4M9L - chains A and T of the 4 polymer chains in the assembly; structure by X-ray diffraction, 2.09 A resolution.

[Chain A]
Name: DNA polymerase beta
Organism: Homo sapiens
Notes: EC 2.7.7.7, 4.2.99.-
UniProt: P06746 (DPOLB_HUMAN); residue numbers follow UniProt; this construct covers 1-335
Sequence (335 residues; numbered 1 to 335; the number before each row is that of its first residue):
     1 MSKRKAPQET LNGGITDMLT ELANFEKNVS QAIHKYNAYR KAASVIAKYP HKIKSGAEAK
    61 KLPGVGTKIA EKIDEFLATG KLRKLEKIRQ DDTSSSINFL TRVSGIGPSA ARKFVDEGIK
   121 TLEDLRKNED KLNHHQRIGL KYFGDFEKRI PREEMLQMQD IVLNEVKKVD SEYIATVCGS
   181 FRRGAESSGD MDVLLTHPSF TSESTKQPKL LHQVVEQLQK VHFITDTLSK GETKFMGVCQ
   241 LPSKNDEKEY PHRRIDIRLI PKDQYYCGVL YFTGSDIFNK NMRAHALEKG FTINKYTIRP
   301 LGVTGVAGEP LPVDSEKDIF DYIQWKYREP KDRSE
Disordered / not traced: 1-9, 205-208, 244-246, 301-305, 314
Differences from the reference sequence: engineered mutation Lys-295 (Glu in P06746)
Metal / ion sites: Na+ site 1: Lys-60, Leu-62, Val-65 (shared with 1 residue of chain D); Na+ site 2: Thr-101, Val-103, Ile-106 (shared with 1 residue of chain P); Na+ site 3: Asp-190, Asp-192 (together with 2'-deoxycytidine-5'-triphosphate); Mg2+: Asp-190, Asp-192 (together with 2'-deoxycytidine-5'-triphosphate)
Ligand contacts: 2'-deoxycytidine-5'-triphosphate (DCP): Gly-179, Ser-180, Arg-183, Ser-188, Gly-189, Asp-190, Asp-192, Tyr-271, Phe-272, Thr-273, Gly-274, Ser-275, Asp-276, Asn-279, Arg-283
UniProt features mapped onto this chain:
  - region: Arg-183 to Asp-192 (DNA-binding)
  - active site: Lys-72 (Nucleophile)
  - binding site (K(+)): Lys-60, Leu-62, Val-65, Thr-101, Val-103, Ile-106
  - binding site (Na(+)): Lys-60, Leu-62, Val-65, Thr-101, Val-103, Ile-106
  - binding site (dATP): Arg-149, Ser-180, Arg-183, Gly-189, Asp-190
  - binding site (dCTP): Arg-149, Ser-180, Arg-183, Gly-189, Asp-190
  - binding site (dGTP): Arg-149, Ser-180, Arg-183, Gly-189, Asp-190, Asp-192
  - binding site (dTTP): Arg-149, Ser-180, Arg-183, Gly-189, Asp-190
  - binding site (Mg(2+)): Asp-190, Asp-192, Asp-256
  - modified residue: Lys-72 (N6-acetyllysine), Arg-83 (Omega-N-methylarginine), Arg-152 (Omega-N-methylarginine)
  - cross-link (Glycyl lysine isopeptide (Lys-Gly)): Lys-41 (interchain with G-Cter in ubiquitin), Lys-61 (interchain with G-Cter in ubiquitin), Lys-81 (interchain with G-Cter in ubiquitin)
What the authors report for this chain:
  - conformationally variable residues (side-chain flip): Asp-192, Arg-258, Tyr-271, Phe-272, Arg-283
  - binding site for DNA Template Strand (chain T): Tyr-271
  - Mg2+ coordination: Asp-192
  - contacts within the chain: Asp-256/Arg-258 (water-mediated contact), Lys-280/Arg-283
  - binding site for DNA Primer Strand: Asp-256, Arg-258
  - binding site for 2'-deoxycytidine-5'-triphosphate: Arg-283
  - mutagenesis - E295K (1,300-fold): decreased catalytic activity on 2'-deoxycytidine-5'-triphosphate
  - mutagenesis - E295K (225-fold): decreased binding to cognate nucleotide
  - mutagenesis - E295K (220-fold): decreased catalytic activity on correct incorporation

[Chain T]
Molecule: DNA Template Strand
Sequence (16 nucleotides; numbered 1 to 16; the number before each row is that of its first residue):
     1 CCGACAGCGC ATCAGC

[How chain A and chain T interact]
Contacting residue pairs - 18 pairs, chain A then chain T:
  His-34(A) with DC5(T), stacking on the base
  Asn-133(A) with DT12(T), phosphate contact
  His-134(A) with DT12(T), phosphate contact
  Leu-228(A) with DA11(T), sugar contact
  Ser-229(A) with DC10(T), phosphate contact; DA11(T), phosphate contact
  Lys-230(A) with DC10(T), hydrogen bond to the phosphate; DA11(T), hydrogen bond to the phosphate
  Gly-231(A) with DC10(T), phosphate contact
  Glu-232(A) with DC10(T), hydrogen bond to the phosphate
  Thr-233(A) with DG9(T), phosphate contact; DC10(T), hydrogen bond to the phosphate
  Lys-234(A) with DG9(T), hydrogen bond to the base; DC10(T), hydrogen bond to the phosphate
  Tyr-271(A) with DA6(T), hydrogen bond to the base; DG7(T), base contact
  Lys-280(A) with DA6(T), phosphate contact
  Arg-283(A) with DA6(T), salt bridge to the phosphate
Interface residues without a listed pair, chain A (14 interface residues in all): Arg-258
From the paper, about this interface:
  - interface residues, chain A: Tyr-271(A), Arg-283(A)

[In short]
14 residues of chain A face 7 of chain T across their interface; the contacts include 7 hydrogen bonds, 1 salt
bridge and 1 aromatic stacking contact. Among the polar pairs are Lys-234(A)/DG9(T), Tyr-271(A)/DA6(T) and
Lys-230(A)/DC10(T). From the paper: a binding site for DNA Primer Strand at Asp-256(A) and Arg-258(A); E295K
of chain A reduces catalytic activity on 2'-deoxycytidine-5'-triphosphate.
Chain A is DNA polymerase beta (Homo sapiens) and chain T is DNA Template Strand; the structure, DNA
Polymerase Beta E295K Soaked with dCTP, was determined by X-ray diffraction together with 4M9G, 4M9H, 4M9J and
4M9N from the same study.
